Entry 7TKD (electron microscopy, 7.70 A resolution (low resolution: residue-level contacts below are approximate; hydrogen-bond / salt-bridge calls are withheld)); this record covers chains B and E of the 27 polymer chains in the assembly.

Chain B:
Name: ATP synthase subunit alpha
Organism: Saccharomyces cerevisiae
UniProtKB: P07251 (ATPA_YEAST); residues 1-510 here correspond to UniProt positions 36-545 (UniProt number = residue number + 35)
Sequence (510 residues; each row starts with the number of its first residue):
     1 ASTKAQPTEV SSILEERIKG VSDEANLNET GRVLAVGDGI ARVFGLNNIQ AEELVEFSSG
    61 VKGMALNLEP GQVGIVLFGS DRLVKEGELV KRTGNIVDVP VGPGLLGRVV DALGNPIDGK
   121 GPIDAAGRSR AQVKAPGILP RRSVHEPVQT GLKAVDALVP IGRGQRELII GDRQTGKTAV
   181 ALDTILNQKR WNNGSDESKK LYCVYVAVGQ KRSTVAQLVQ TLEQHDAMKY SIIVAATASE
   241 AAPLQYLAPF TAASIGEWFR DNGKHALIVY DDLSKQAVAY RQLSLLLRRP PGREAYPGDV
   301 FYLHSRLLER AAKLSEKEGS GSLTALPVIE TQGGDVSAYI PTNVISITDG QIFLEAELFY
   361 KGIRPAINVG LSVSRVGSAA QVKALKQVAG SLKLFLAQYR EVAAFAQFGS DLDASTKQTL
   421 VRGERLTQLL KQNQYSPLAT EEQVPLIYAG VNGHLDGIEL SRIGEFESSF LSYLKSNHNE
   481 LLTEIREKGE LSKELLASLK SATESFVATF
Not modelled in the structure: 1-2, 408-409, 510
Curated features (UniProtKB/Swiss-Prot):
  - binding site (ATP): G171 to T178
  - site: S372 (Required for activity)
  - modified residue (Phosphoserine): S22, S143

Chain E:
Name: ATP synthase subunit beta
Organism: Saccharomyces cerevisiae
Notes: EC 7.1.2.2
UniProtKB: P00830 (ATPB_YEAST); residues 1-478 here correspond to UniProt positions 34-511 (UniProt number = residue number + 33)
Sequence (478 residues; each row starts with the number of its first residue):
     1 ASAAQSTPIT GKVTAVIGAI VDVHFEQSEL PAILNALEIK TPQGKLVLEV AQHLGENTVR
    61 TIAMDGTEGL VRGEKVLDTG GPISVPVGRE TLGRIINVIG EPIDERGPIK SKLRKPIHAD
   121 PPSFAEQSTS AEILETGIKV VDLLAPYARG GKIGLFGGAG VGKTVFIQEL INNIAKAHGG
   181 FSVFTGVGER TREGNDLYRE MKETGVINLE GESKVALVFG QMNEPPGARA RVALTGLTIA
   241 EYFRDEEGQD VLLFIDNIFR FTQAGSEVSA LLGRIPSAVG YQPTLATDMG LLQERITTTK
   301 KGSVTSVQAV YVPADDLTDP APATTFAHLD ATTVLSRGIS ELGIYPAVDP LDSKSRLLDA
   361 AVVGQEHYDV ASKVQETLQT YKSLQDIIAI LGMDELSEQD KLTVERARKI QRFLSQPFAV
   421 AEVFTGIPGK LVRLKDTVAS FKAVLEGKYD NIPEHAFYMV GGIEDVVAKA EKLAAEAN
Not modelled in the structure: 1-7, 476-478
Curated features (UniProtKB/Swiss-Prot):
  - binding site (ATP): G157 to T164
  - modified residue: T79 (Phosphothreonine), T204 (Phosphothreonine), S340 (Phosphoserine)

How chain B and chain E interact:
Residue-residue contacts - 11 pairs, chain B then chain E:
  A35(B) with H53(E)
  V36(B) with H53(E)
  R82(B) with I33(E)
  I117(B) with F124(E)
  S213(B) with S128(E)
  A216(B) with T129(E)
  Q217(B) with T129(E)
  A238(B) with T287(E); G290(E)
  S239(B) with G290(E); L291(E)
Interface residues without a listed pair, chain B (11 interface residues in all): L34, G333
Interface residues without a listed pair, chain E (14 interface residues in all): A32, Q52, L54, G55, A286, T318

In short:
Chain B and chain E form an interface of 11 and 14 residues respectively. Curated annotation (UniProt) lists 8
ATP-binding residues on chain B; 8 ATP-binding residues on chain E.
Here chain B is ATP synthase subunit alpha and chain E is ATP synthase subunit beta, both from Saccharomyces
cerevisiae. Entry 7TKD (Yeast ATP synthase State 1catalytic(h) with 10 mM ATP backbone model) was determined
by electron microscopy, deposited together with 7TJS, 7TJT, 7TJU, 7TJV, 7TJW, 7TJX and 30 further entries.
